Entry 6DBG (X-ray diffraction, 1.51 A resolution); this record covers chain A.

== Chain A ==
Protein: Internalin B
Organism: Listeria monocytogenes
UniProtKB: C6ZUN6 (C6ZUN6_LISMN); numbering as in UniProt (aligned over 36-321)
Sequence (301 residues; row label = number of the first residue in the row):
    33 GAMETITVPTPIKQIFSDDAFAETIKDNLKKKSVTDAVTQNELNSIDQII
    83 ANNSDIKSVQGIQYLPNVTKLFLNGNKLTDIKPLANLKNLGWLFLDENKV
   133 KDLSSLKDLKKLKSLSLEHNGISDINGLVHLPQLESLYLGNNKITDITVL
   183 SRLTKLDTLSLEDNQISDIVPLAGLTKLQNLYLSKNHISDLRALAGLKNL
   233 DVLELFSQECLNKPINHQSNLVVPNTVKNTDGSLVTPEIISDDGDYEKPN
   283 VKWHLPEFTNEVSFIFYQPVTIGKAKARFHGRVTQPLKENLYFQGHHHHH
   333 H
Disordered / not traced: 33-35, 322-333
Differences from the reference sequence: expression tag (33-35, 322-333)
Reported in the primary citation:
  - epitope / paratope residues: Trp124, Ser168, Tyr170, Asp189, Tyr214, Asp233, Glu236

== In short ==
From the paper: epitope/paratope residues Trp124, Ser168 and Tyr170 among others.
Chain A is Internalin B (Listeria monocytogenes); the structure, Crystal Structure of VHH R303 in complex with
InlB-LRR-IR, was determined by X-ray diffraction (same publication as 6DBA, 6DBD, 6DBE and 6DBF).
